4F0E - chain A; structure by X-ray diffraction, 2.40 A resolution.

== Chain A ==
Protein: Poly [ADP-ribose] polymerase 15
From: Homo sapiens
Notes: EC 2.4.2.30
UniProtKB: Q460N3 (PAR15_HUMAN); residue numbers follow UniProt; this construct covers 459-656
Chain sequence (200 residues; numbered 457 to 656; the number before each row is that of its first residue):
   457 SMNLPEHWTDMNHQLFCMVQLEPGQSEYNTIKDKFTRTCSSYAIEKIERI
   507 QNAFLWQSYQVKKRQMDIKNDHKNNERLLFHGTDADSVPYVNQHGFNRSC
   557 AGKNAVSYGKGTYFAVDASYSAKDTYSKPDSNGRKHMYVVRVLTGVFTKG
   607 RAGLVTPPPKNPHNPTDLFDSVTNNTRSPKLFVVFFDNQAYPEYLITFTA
Disordered / not traced: 457, 656
Differences from the reference sequence: expression tag (457-458)
Residues lining bound ligands: 0RU (8-methyl-2-[(pyrimidin-2-ylsulfanyl)methyl]quinazolin-4(1H)-one): His537, Gly538, Thr539, Asp540, Gly558, Lys559, Asn560, Tyr569, Tyr576, Ser577, Thr581, Tyr582, Lys584, Leu637

== Overview ==
Chain A binds compound 0RU.
Chain A is Poly [ADP-ribose] polymerase 15 (Homo sapiens); the structure, Human ADP-RIBOSYLTRANSFERASE 7
(ARTD7/PARP15), CATALYTIC DOMAIN IN COMPLEX WITH STO1102, was determined by X-ray diffraction together with
4F1L and 4F1Q from the same study.
